Entry 9G9B (electron microscopy, 3.07 A resolution); this record covers chains D and G of the 11 polymer chains in the assembly.

== Chain D ==
Protein: CRISPR system Cms endoribonuclease Csm3
Organism: Enterococcus italicus DSM 15952
Notes: EC 3.1.-.-
Reference sequence: E6LHV5 (CSM3_ENTI1); residue numbers follow UniProt; this construct covers 1-214
Chain sequence (214 residues; row label = number of the first residue in the row):
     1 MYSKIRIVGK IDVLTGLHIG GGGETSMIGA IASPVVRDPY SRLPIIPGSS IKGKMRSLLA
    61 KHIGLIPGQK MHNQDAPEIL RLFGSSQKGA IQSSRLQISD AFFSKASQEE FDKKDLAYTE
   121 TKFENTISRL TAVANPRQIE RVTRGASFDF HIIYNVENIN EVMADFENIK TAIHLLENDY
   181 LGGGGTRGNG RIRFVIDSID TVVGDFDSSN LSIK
Unresolved in the structure: 24-27, 65-74
Differences from the reference sequence: engineered mutation A32 (Asp in E6LHV5)

== Chain G ==
Protein: CRISPR system Cms protein Csm4
Organism: Enterococcus italicus DSM 15952
Reference sequence: E6LHV4 (CSM4_ENTI1); residue numbers follow UniProt; this construct covers 1-307
Chain sequence (307 residues; each row starts with the number of its first residue):
     1 MNQLVVKLVK LTFKSPVHFG MKRLSDSNHT IAADTLFSAL IIEALQQQLE LSHLLNNLVI
    61 TDLFPYNKTS YFLPKPLIRI EGKKGDESGY KAFKKLTYIP VENYSEYLRG EIDSLEASKI
   121 AESLNLGKAS LSTKVSLQAV DHNGESEPYS VGNFTFYPES GLYFLAKGNA DTIGQLEILM
   181 HALQYSGIGG KRSAGYGQFR CTIEDSGKFD SLLSQTGNIA ILLSSAMASD EELVDCLEDA
   241 RYLLKKRTGF VQSKTYADQL VKKKDFYAFS AGSTFYQKFN GKIFDVSDNG RHSVYRYAKA
   301 FWLEGKI
Unresolved in the structure: 1-3

== Interface between chain D and chain G ==
Contacting residue pairs - 47 pairs, chain D then chain G:
  M1(D) with Q47(G); Q48(G)
  Y2(D) with Q46(G); Q47(G)
  K4(D) with E43(G), salt bridge; A182(G); Y185(G); S186(G)
  G23(D) with T133(G)
  D38(D) with T155(G)
  P39(D) with K128(G), hydrogen bond (backbone-side chain); S130(G); T155(G)
  Y40(D) with Y157(G), hydrophobic; P158(G)
  G48(D) with A194(G)
  S49(D) with K134(G), hydrogen bond; A194(G)
  K52(D) with S193(G), hydrogen bond (side chain-backbone)
  R56(D) with Q138(G)
  S86(D) with L260(G)
  Q87(D) with D258(G)
  K88(D) with D258(G)
  G89(D) with D258(G), hydrogen bond (backbone-backbone)
  I91(D) with K254(G); A257(G); D258(G); Q259(G); L260(G)
  S94(D) with S193(G)
  L96(D) with S193(G)
  Q97(D) with Y185(G), hydrogen bond (side chain-backbone); S186(G), hydrogen bond (side chain-backbone); R192(G), hydrogen bond (side chain-backbone)
  I98(D) with A194(G); G195(G), hydrogen bond (backbone-backbone)
  S99(D) with G195(G); Q198(G), hydrogen bond
  D100(D) with G195(G); Y196(G)
  F102(D) with K14(G); S15(G); P16(G)
  V202(D) with H181(G); Y185(G)
  V203(D) with Q47(G); Y185(G), hydrophobic
Interface residues without a listed pair, chain D (32 interface residues in all): R6, G22, P47, Q92, S93, H151, I153
Interface residues without a listed pair, chain G (32 interface residues in all): N153, S253

== Overview ==
Chain D and chain G each contribute 32 residues to their interface; the contacts include 9 hydrogen bonds and
1 salt bridge. Among the polar pairs are K4(D)-E43(G), P39(D)-K128(G) and S49(D)-K134(G).
Here chain D is CRISPR system Cms endoribonuclease Csm3 and chain G is CRISPR system Cms protein Csm4, both
from Enterococcus italicus DSM 15952. Entry 9G9B (CryoEM structure of Enterococcus italicus Csm-crRNA (4.3)
complex) was determined by electron microscopy together with 9G9A, 9G9C, 9G9D, 9G9E, 9G9F, 9G9G and 4 further
entries from the same study.
